PDB entry 9MVO | X-ray diffraction, 1.84 A resolution | chain A

# Chain A
Molecule: 3C-like proteinase nsp5
From: Severe acute respiratory syndrome coronavirus 2
Notes: EC 3.4.22.69
UniProtKB: P0DTD1 (R1AB_SARS2); residues 1-305 here correspond to UniProt positions 3264-3568 (UniProt number = residue number + 3263)
Amino-acid sequence (306 residues; row label = number of the first residue in the row):
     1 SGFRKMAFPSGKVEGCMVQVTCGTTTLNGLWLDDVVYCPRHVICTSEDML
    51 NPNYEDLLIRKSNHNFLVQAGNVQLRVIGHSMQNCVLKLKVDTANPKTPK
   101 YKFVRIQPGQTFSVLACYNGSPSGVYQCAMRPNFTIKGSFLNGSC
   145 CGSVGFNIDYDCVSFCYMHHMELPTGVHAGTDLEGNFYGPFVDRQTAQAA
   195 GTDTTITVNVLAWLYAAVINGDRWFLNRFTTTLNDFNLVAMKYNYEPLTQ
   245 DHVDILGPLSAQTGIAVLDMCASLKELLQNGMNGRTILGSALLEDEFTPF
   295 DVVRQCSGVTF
Modified / non-standard residues: C145 (S-hydroxycysteine; CSO)
Covalently attached groups: compound A1BVT linked to C145
Ligand contacts:
  - A1BTO ((3M,5P,6M)-5-(1H-1,2,3-benzotriazol-1-yl)-6-(3-chlorophenyl)-3-(isoquinolin-4-yl)-1-(prop-2-yn-1-yl)pyrimidine-2,4(1H,3H)-dione): S1, T25, T26, L27, H41, C44, T45, S46, M49, F140, L141, N142, G143, S144, H163, H164, M165, E166, H172, D187, R188, Q189
  - A1BTO / A1BVT: S1, T25, T26, L27, H41, C44, T45, S46, M49, F140, L141, N142, G143, S144, H163, H164, M165, E166, H172, D187, R188, Q189
  - A1BVT ((3M,5P,6M)-5-(1H-1,2,3-benzotriazol-1-yl)-6-(3-chlorophenyl)-3-(isoquinolin-4-yl)-1-(prop-2-en-1-yl)pyrimidine-2,4(1H,3H)-dione): S1, T25, T26, L27, H41, C44, T45, S46, M49, F140, L141, N142, G143, S144, H163, H164, M165, E166, H172, D187, R188, Q189
Curated features (UniProtKB/Swiss-Prot):
  - active site: H41 (For 3CL-PRO activity), C145 (Nucleophile)
  - cross-link (Glycyl lysine isopeptide (Lys-Gly)): K5 (interchain with G-Cter in ubiquitin), K90 (interchain with G-Cter in ubiquitin)
Reported in the primary citation:
  - catalytic residues: H41 (by similarity / conservation)
  - binding site for A1BTO: H41
  - binding site for A1BVT: C145
  - catalytic residues: C145 (proposed by the authors, not directly observed)

# Overview
Ligands of chain A: compound A1BTO and A1BTO / A1BVT. Compound A1BVT is covalently linked to C145. From
UniProt: active-site residues H41 and C145. From the paper: catalytic residues H41 and C145; a binding site
for A1BTO at H41.
Chain A is 3C-like proteinase nsp5 (Severe acute respiratory syndrome coronavirus 2); the structure, Crystal
Structure of SARS-CoV-2 Main Protease (Mpro) in Complex with Inhibitor AVI-4692, was determined by X-ray
diffraction, deposited together with 9MVM, 9MVP and 9MVQ.
